9G6C - chains C and D of the 4 polymer chains in the assembly; structure by electron microscopy, 1.80 A resolution.

Chain C:
Name: H(+)/Cl(-) exchange transporter 7
From: Homo sapiens
UniProtKB: P51798 (CLCN7_HUMAN); residues 1-805 here = UniProt positions 1-805
Sequence (805 residues; each row starts with the number of its first residue):
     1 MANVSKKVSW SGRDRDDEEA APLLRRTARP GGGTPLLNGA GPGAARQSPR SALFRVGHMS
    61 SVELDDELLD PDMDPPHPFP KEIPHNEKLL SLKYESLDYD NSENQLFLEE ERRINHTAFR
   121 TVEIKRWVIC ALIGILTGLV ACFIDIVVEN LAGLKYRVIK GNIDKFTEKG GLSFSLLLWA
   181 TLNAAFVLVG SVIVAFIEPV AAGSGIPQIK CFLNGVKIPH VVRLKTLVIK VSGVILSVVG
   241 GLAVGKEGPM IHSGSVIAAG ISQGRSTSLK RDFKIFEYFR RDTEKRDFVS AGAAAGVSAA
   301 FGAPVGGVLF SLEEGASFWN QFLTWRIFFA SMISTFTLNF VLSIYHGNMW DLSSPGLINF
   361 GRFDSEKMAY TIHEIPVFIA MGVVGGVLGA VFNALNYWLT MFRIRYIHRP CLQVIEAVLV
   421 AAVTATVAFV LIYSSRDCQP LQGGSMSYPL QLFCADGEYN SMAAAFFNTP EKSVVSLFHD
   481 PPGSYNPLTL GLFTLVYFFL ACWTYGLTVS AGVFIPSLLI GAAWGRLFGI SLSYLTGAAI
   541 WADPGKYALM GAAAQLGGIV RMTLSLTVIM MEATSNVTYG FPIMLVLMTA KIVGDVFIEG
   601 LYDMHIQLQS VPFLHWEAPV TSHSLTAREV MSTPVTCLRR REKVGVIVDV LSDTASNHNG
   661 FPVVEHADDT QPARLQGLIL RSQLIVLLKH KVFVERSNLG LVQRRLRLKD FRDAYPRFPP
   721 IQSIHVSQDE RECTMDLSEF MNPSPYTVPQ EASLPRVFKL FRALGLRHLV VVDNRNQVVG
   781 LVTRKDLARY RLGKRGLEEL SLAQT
Unresolved in the structure: 1-90, 666-672, 696-703, 792-805
Disulfide bonds: Cys438-Cys454
Ion coordination: Mg2+: Glu95 (together with ATP)
Ligand contacts:
  - pi(2,5)p2 (A1IIT; [(2R)-2-octanoyloxy-3-[oxidanyl-[(1S,2R,3S,4R,5R,6R)-2,4,5-tris(oxidanyl)-3,6-diphosphonooxy-cyclohexyl]oxy-phosphoryl]oxy-propyl] octanoate): Leu132, Leu136, Leu139, Val140, His220, Val222, Arg223, Leu224, Leu227, Val256, Ile257, Ala259, Gly260, Ile261, Gln263, Gly264, Arg265, Ser266, Thr267, Ser268, Leu269, Phe273, Ile275, Phe276, Lys285, Pro716, Arg717
  - ATP (adenosine-5'-triphosphate): Tyr94, Glu95, Ser96, Ser632, Pro634, Val635, Thr636, Asn657, His658, Asn659, Gly660, Phe661, Pro662, Arg767, His768, Leu781, Thr783, Arg784, Lys785, Asp786
Curated features (UniProtKB/Swiss-Prot):
  - motif: Gly203 to Pro207 (Selectivity filter part_1), Gly245 to Pro249 (Selectivity filter part_2), Gly512 to Pro516 (Selectivity filter part_3)
  - binding site (chloride): Ser204, Phe514, Tyr602
  - binding site (ATP): His658 to Gly660, Thr783 to Asp786
  - site: Glu247 (Mediates proton transfer from the outer aqueous phase to the interior of the protein), Glu314 (Mediates proton transfer from the protein to the inner aqueous phase)
  - modified residue (Phosphoserine): Ser9, Ser60, Ser801
  - natural variant: Leu132 (L132P: In OPTB4), Leu213 (L213F: In OPTA2; uncertain significance), Asn214 (N214S: In OPTB4), Gly215 (G215R: In OPTA2), Leu224 (L224R: In OPTB4; uncertain significance), Leu227 (deletion: In OPTB4), Gly240 (G240R: In OPTB4), Pro249 (P249R: In OPTB4), Ile261 (I261F: In OPTB4), Arg286 (R286Q: In OPTA2; R286W: In OPTA2; uncertain significance), Ser290 (S290Y: In OPTA2; uncertain significance), Ala299 (A299V: In OPTB4; uncertain significance), 20 further natural variant entries in UniProt
From the paper describing this entry:
  - binding site for pi(2,5)p2: Gln263 to Asp282, Lys285, Arg717
  - mutagenesis - R717E: increased catalytic activity
  - disease-associated variants - Y715C: increased catalytic activity
  - mutagenesis - T267G: unchanged catalytic activity

Chain D:
Name: Osteopetrosis-associated transmembrane protein 1
From: Homo sapiens
UniProtKB: Q86WC4 (OSTM1_HUMAN); numbering as in UniProt (aligned over 1-334)
Sequence (334 residues; numbered 1 to 334; the number before each row is that of its first residue):
     1 MEPGPTAAQR RCSLPPWLPL GLLLWSGLAL GALPFGSSPH RVFHDLLSEQ QLLEVEDLSL
    61 SLLQGGGLGP LSLPPDLPDL DPECRELLLD FANSSAELTG CLVRSARPVR LCQTCYPLFQ
   121 QVVSKMDNIS RAAGNTSESQ SCARSLLMAD RMQIVVILSE FFNTTWQEAN CANCLTNNSE
   181 ELSNSTVYFL NLFNHTLTCF EHNLQGNAHS LLQTKNYSEV CKNCREAYKT LSSLYSEMQK
   241 MNELENKAEP GTHLCIDVED AMNITRKLWS RTFNCSVPCS DTVPVIAVSV FILFLPVVFY
   301 LSSFLHSEQK KRKLILPKRL KSSTSFANIQ ENSN
Unresolved in the structure: 1-78, 132-140, 206-216, 311-334
Disulfide bonds: Cys84-Cys142, Cys101-Cys115, Cys112-Cys171, Cys174-Cys255, Cys199-Cys224, Cys221-Cys275
Curated features (UniProtKB/Swiss-Prot):
  - modified residue (Phosphoserine): Ser322, Ser325, Ser333
  - glycosylation (N-linked (GlcNAc...) asparagine): Asn93, Asn128, Asn135, Asn163, Asn177, Asn184, Asn194, Asn216, Asn263, Asn274

Interface between chain C and chain D:
Residue-residue contacts (51):
  Thr167(C) with Pro278(D); Cys279(D), hydrogen bond (backbone-backbone)
  Glu168(C) with Cys279(D)
  Gly170(C) with Cys279(D); Asp281(D)
  Gly171(C) with Asp281(D), hydrogen bond (backbone-side chain)
  Leu172(C) with Asp281(D), hydrogen bond (backbone-side chain)
  Ser173(C) with Pro284(D); Val285(D)
  Leu176(C) with Val288(D), hydrophobic; Ser289(D)
  Leu177(C) with Val288(D), hydrophobic
  Phe402(C) with Tyr300(D), hydrophobic
  Arg403(C) with Tyr300(D)
  Tyr406(C) with Ser303(D); Phe304(D); Ser307(D)
  Ile407(C) with Phe299(D), hydrophobic; Tyr300(D), hydrophobic; Ser303(D)
  Leu412(C) with Phe299(D)
  Ile415(C) with Phe299(D), hydrophobic
  Glu416(C) with Phe299(D); Tyr300(D), hydrogen bond
  Leu419(C) with Leu295(D); Pro296(D); Phe299(D), hydrophobic
  Ala422(C) with Ile292(D)
  Val423(C) with Ile292(D); Leu293(D), hydrophobic; Pro296(D), hydrophobic
  Thr426(C) with Ser289(D); Ile292(D); Leu293(D)
  Val427(C) with Leu293(D), hydrophobic
  Phe429(C) with Val285(D), hydrophobic
  Val430(C) with Ser289(D)
  Tyr433(C) with Ser280(D); Asp281(D), hydrogen bond (side chain-backbone); Thr282(D), hydrogen bond; Val285(D), hydrophobic
  Gly443(C) with Thr252(D)
  Phe453(C) with Pro278(D), hydrophobic; Cys279(D); Ser280(D)
  Ala455(C) with Ser270(D)
  Asp456(C) with Tyr228(D), hydrogen bond; Arg266(D)
  Gly457(C) with Arg266(D)
  Trp503(C) with Pro296(D), hydrophobic; Tyr300(D), hydrogen bond
Other interface residues (no listed pair), chain C (34 interface residues in all): Phe166, Lys169, Ala180, Leu399, Arg405
Other interface residues (no listed pair), chain D (23 interface residues in all): Pro250

Summary:
34 residues of chain C face 23 of chain D across their interface, with 8 hydrogen bonds. Polar pairs include
Gly171(C)-Asp281(D), Leu172(C)-Asp281(D) and Glu416(C)-Tyr300(D). Ligands of chain C: ATP and pi(2,5)p2. The
paper reports a binding site for pi(2,5)p2 at Gln263(C), Lys285(C) and Arg717(C); R717E and Y715C of chain C
increase catalytic activity.
Chain C is H(+)/Cl(-) exchange transporter 7 and chain D is Osteopetrosis-associated transmembrane protein 1,
both from Homo sapiens; the structure, CLC7/OSTM1 complex with bound PIP2 lipid, was determined by electron
microscopy (same publication as 9G6D and 9G6E).
